3OIN - chains B and C of the 3 polymer chains in the assembly; structure by X-ray diffraction, 1.90 A resolution.

Chain B:
Protein: Ribosomal RNA small subunit methyltransferase NEP1
Organism: Saccharomyces cerevisiae
Notes: EC 2.1.1.260
UniProt: Q06287 (NEP1_YEAST); residue numbers follow UniProt; this construct covers 1-252
Chain sequence (253 residues; numbered 0 to 252; the number before each row is that of its first residue; numbering starts at 0):
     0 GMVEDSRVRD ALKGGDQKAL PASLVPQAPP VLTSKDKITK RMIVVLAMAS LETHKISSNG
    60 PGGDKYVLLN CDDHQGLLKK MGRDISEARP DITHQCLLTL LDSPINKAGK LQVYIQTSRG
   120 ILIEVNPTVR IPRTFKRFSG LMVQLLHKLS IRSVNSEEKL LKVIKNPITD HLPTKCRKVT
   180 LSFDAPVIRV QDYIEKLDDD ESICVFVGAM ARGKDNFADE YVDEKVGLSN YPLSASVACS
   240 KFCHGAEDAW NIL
Unresolved in the structure: 0-27, 56-63
Modified residues: Cys70 (S-acetyl-cysteine; SCY)
Construct notes: expression tag (0)
Ligand contacts: S-adenosylhomocysteine (SAH): Leu180, Ser181, Phe182, Phe205, Val206, Gly207, Met209, Ala210, Arg211, Gly212, Asp214, Phe216, Val225, Gly226, Leu227, Ser228, Tyr230, Pro231, Leu232, Ser233, Ala234, Ala237
Curated features (UniProtKB/Swiss-Prot):
  - binding site (S-adenosyl-L-methionine): Leu180, Gly207, Gly212 to Asp214, Leu227 to Leu232
  - site: Arg88 (Interaction with substrate rRNA), Asp90 (Stabilizes Arg-88), Arg129 (Interaction with substrate rRNA), Arg132 (Interaction with substrate rRNA), Arg136 (Interaction with substrate rRNA)
  - mutagenesis: Arg88 (R88A: Loss of substrate rRNA binding; R88D: Loss of substrate rRNA binding. No effect on growth), Asp90 (D90G: Loses its exclusive nucleolar localization and mislocalizes to the cytoplasm), Arg129 (R129A: Loss of substrate rRNA binding), Arg132 (R132A: Loss of substrate rRNA binding), Arg136 (R136A: Loss of substrate rRNA binding), Asp214 (D214R: Almost complete loss of SAM binding. No effect on growth and ribosome biogenesis), Leu232 (L232S: Almost complete loss of SAM binding. No effect on growth and ribosome biogenesis), Ala237 (A237D: Almost complete loss of SAM binding. No effect on growth and ribosome biogenesis)
What the authors report for this chain:
  - binding site for the 14-nt RNA strand (chain C): Arg88, Ile91, Gln94, Thr127, Val128, Arg129, Arg132, Arg136, Leu140, Gln143, Arg211, Ser233
  - catalytic residues: Arg88, Arg132 (proposed by the authors, not directly observed)
  - binding site for S-adenosylhomocysteine: Asp214

Chain C:
Molecule: 14-nt RNA strand
Sequence (14 nucleotides; numbered 1 to 14; the number before each row is that of its first residue):
     1 GGGCUUCAAC GCCC
Ion coordination: Mg2+ near G3 (its only coordinating residue here)

Chain B / chain C interface:
Pairs across the interface (16; chain B residue first):
  Cys70(B) - C7(C)  base contact
  Gln74(B) - G11(C)  hydrogen bond to the base
  Gln74(B) - C12(C)  hydrogen bond to the sugar
  Gly75(B) - C12(C)  sugar contact
  Gly75(B) - C13(C)  sugar contact
  Ile84(B) - C4(C)  sugar contact
  Ile84(B) - U5(C)  sugar contact
  Ile84(B) - U6(C)  phosphate contact
  Arg88(B) - U6(C)  salt bridge to the phosphate
  Arg88(B) - C7(C)  base contact
  Ile91(B) - U6(C)  base contact
  Met209(B) - U6(C)  base contact
  Ala210(B) - U6(C)  base contact
  Arg211(B) - U6(C)  salt bridge to the phosphate
  Ser233(B) - U6(C)  base contact
  Ala234(B) - U6(C)  hydrogen bond to the base

Summary:
The interface between chain B and chain C involves 11 residues on one side and 7 on the other; the contacts
include 3 hydrogen bonds and 2 salt bridges. Polar pairs include Gln74(B)-G11(C), Ala234(B)-U6(C) and
Gln74(B)-C12(C). From the paper: catalytic residues Arg88(B) and Arg132(B); a binding site for the 14-nt RNA
strand (chain C) at Arg88(B), Ile91(B) and Gln94(B) among others.
Here chain B is Ribosomal RNA small subunit methyltransferase NEP1 (Saccharomyces cerevisiae) and chain C is a
14-nt RNA strand. Entry 3OIN (Crystal structure of Saccharomyces cerevisiae Nep1/Emg1 bound to
S-adenosylhomocysteine and 1 molecule of cognate RNA) was determined by X-ray diffraction (same publication as
3O7B).
